Entry 9CZN (electron microscopy, 2.60 A resolution); this record covers chains A and B of the 20 polymer chains in the assembly.

# Chain A (and B)
Name: Amyloid-beta protein 42
Source organism: Homo sapiens
Notes: chain B of this document is another copy of the same molecule, construct and numbering; everything in this record applies to it too
UniProtKB: P05067 (A4_HUMAN); residues 9-42 here correspond to UniProt positions 680-713 (UniProt number = residue number + 671)
Sequence (34 residues; each row starts with the number of its first residue):
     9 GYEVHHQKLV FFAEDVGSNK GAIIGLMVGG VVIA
What the authors report for this chain:
  - contacts within the chain: K16-E22 (salt bridge)

# Chain A / chain B interface
Contacting residue pairs (9):
  Y10(A) - V39(B)  hydrophobic
  V12(A) - G38(B)
  V12(A) - V39(B)  hydrophobic
  Q15(A) - V36(B)
  K16(A) - V36(B)
  V36(A) - Q15(B)
  G38(A) - V12(B)
  V39(A) - Y10(B)  hydrophobic
  V39(A) - V12(B)  hydrophobic
Also at the interface, not in a pair above, chain A (11 interface residues in all): L17, L34, G37, I41
Also at the interface, not in a pair above, chain B (11 interface residues in all): K16, L17, L34, G37, I41

# Summary
The chain A/chain B interface involves 11 residues from each chain. The paper reports contacts within the
chain involving K16(A) and E22(A).
Chain A and chain B are both Amyloid-beta protein 42 (Homo sapiens); the structure, Type Ic amyloid-beta 42
filaments in dominantly inherited Alzheimer disease with cotton wool plaques, was determined by electron
microscopy (same publication as 9CZI, 9CZL and 9CZP).
